Entry 7VDO (X-ray diffraction, 1.86 A resolution); this record covers chains A and C of the 4 polymer chains in the assembly.

Chain A (and C):
Molecule: 3-alpha-(Or 20-beta)-hydroxysteroid dehydrogenase
Organism: Lactobacillus kefiri
Notes: chain C of this document is another copy of the same molecule, construct and numbering; everything in this record applies to it too
UniProt: Q6WVP7 (Q6WVP7_LACKE); numbering as in UniProt (aligned over 2-252)
Amino-acid sequence (252 residues; numbered 1 to 252; the number before each row is that of its first residue):
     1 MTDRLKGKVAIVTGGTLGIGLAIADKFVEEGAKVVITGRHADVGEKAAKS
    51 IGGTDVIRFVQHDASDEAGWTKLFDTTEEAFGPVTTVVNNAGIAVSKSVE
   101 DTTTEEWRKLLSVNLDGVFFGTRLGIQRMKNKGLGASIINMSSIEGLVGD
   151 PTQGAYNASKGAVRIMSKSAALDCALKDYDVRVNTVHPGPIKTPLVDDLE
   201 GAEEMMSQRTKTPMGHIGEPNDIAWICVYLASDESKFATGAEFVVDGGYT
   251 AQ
Disordered / not traced: 1-2
Sequence notes: initiating methionine (1); engineered mutation Leu-147 (Phe in Q6WVP7), Gln-153 (Leu in Q6WVP7), Pro-190 (Tyr in Q6WVP7)
Swiss-Prot annotation at these positions:
  - active site: Tyr-156 (Proton donor/acceptor)
  - binding site (NADP(+)): Thr-16 to Ile-19, Arg-39, His-40, Asp-63, Ala-64, Asn-90, Tyr-156, Lys-160, Ile-191 to Leu-195
  - binding site (Mg(2+)): Gln-252
Bound ions: Mg2+: Gln-252 (shared with 1 residue of chain D)
Small-molecule neighbours: NADP (NAP; NADP nicotinamide-adenine-dinucleotide phosphate): Gly-14, Gly-15, Thr-16, Leu-17, Gly-18, Ile-19, Gly-20, Thr-37, Gly-38, Arg-39, His-40, His-62, Asp-63, Ala-64, Asn-90, Ala-91, Gly-92, Ile-93, Val-113, Met-141, Ser-142, Ser-143, Tyr-156, Lys-160, Pro-188, Gly-189, Pro-190, Ile-191, Thr-193, Pro-194, Leu-195, Val-196

How chain A and chain C interact:
Residue-residue contacts (86):
  Glu-67(A) with Thr-104(C), hydrogen bond
  Ser-98(A) with Asp-173(C)
  Val-99(A) with Phe-119(C); Arg-123(C); Met-166(C); Ser-169(C)
  Glu-100(A) with Arg-123(C); Ile-126(C); Gln-127(C), hydrogen bond (backbone-side chain); Lys-130(C), salt bridge; Tyr-179(C), hydrogen bond
  Thr-102(A) with Phe-119(C); Arg-123(C), hydrogen bond (backbone-side chain)
  Thr-103(A) with Arg-123(C)
  Thr-104(A) with Glu-67(C), hydrogen bond; Phe-120(C); Arg-123(C), hydrogen bond
  Trp-107(A) with Leu-115(C), hydrophobic; Asp-116(C), hydrogen bond; Phe-119(C), hydrophobic; Met-166(C), hydrophobic
  Arg-108(A) with Phe-120(C)
  Leu-111(A) with Leu-115(C), hydrophobic
  Leu-115(A) with Trp-107(C), hydrophobic
  Asp-116(A) with Trp-107(C), hydrogen bond; Arg-108(C), salt bridge
  Phe-119(A) with Val-99(C); Thr-102(C); Trp-107(C), hydrophobic
  Phe-120(A) with Thr-104(C); Arg-108(C)
  Arg-123(A) with Val-99(C); Glu-100(C); Thr-102(C), hydrogen bond (side chain-backbone); Thr-103(C); Thr-104(C), hydrogen bond
  Ile-126(A) with Glu-100(C)
  Gln-127(A) with Glu-100(C)
  Lys-130(A) with Glu-100(C), salt bridge
  Glu-145(A) with Ile-165(C)
  Gly-146(A) with Ile-165(C)
  Val-148(A) with Ile-165(C)
  Gly-149(A) with Lys-168(C); Ser-169(C); Leu-172(C)
  Asp-150(A) with Ser-169(C), hydrogen bond (backbone-side chain)
  Pro-151(A) with Ser-169(C); Asp-173(C); Leu-176(C), hydrophobic
  Gly-154(A) with Met-166(C); Ser-169(C)
  Asn-157(A) with Ile-165(C); Ser-169(C), hydrogen bond
  Ala-158(A) with Ala-162(C); Met-166(C), hydrophobic
  Gly-161(A) with Gly-161(C); Ala-162(C); Ile-165(C)
  Ala-162(A) with Ala-158(C); Gly-161(C); Ala-162(C)
  Arg-164(A) with Arg-164(C); Ile-165(C)
  Ile-165(A) with Glu-145(C); Gly-146(C); Val-148(C); Asn-157(C); Gly-161(C); Arg-164(C)
  Met-166(A) with Val-99(C), hydrophobic; Trp-107(C), hydrophobic; Gly-154(C); Ala-158(C), hydrophobic
  Lys-168(A) with Gly-149(C)
  Ser-169(A) with Val-99(C); Gly-149(C); Asp-150(C), hydrogen bond (side chain-backbone); Pro-151(C); Gly-154(C); Asn-157(C)
  Leu-172(A) with Gly-149(C); Asp-150(C)
  Asp-173(A) with Ser-98(C); Pro-151(C)
  Leu-176(A) with Pro-151(C), hydrophobic
  Tyr-179(A) with Glu-100(C), hydrogen bond
Other interface residues (no listed pair), chain A (43 interface residues in all): Asp-101, Thr-122, Leu-147, Gln-153, Ala-170
Other interface residues (no listed pair), chain C (43 interface residues in all): Leu-111, Thr-122, Leu-147, Gln-153, Ala-170, Lys-177

In short:
The chain A/chain C interface involves 43 residues from each chain; the contacts include 14 hydrogen bonds and
3 salt bridges. Polar contacts include Glu-100(A)/Lys-130(C), Asp-116(A)/Arg-108(C) and Glu-67(A)/Thr-104(C).
Chain A binds NADP.
Chain A and chain C are both 3-alpha-(Or 20-beta)-hydroxysteroid dehydrogenase (Lactobacillus kefiri); the
structure, Crystal structure of KRED F147L/L153Q/Y190P variant, was determined by X-ray diffraction (same
publication as 7EJH, 7EJI, 7EJJ and 7VE7).
